7BOC - chains A and B; structure by X-ray diffraction, 2.55 A resolution.

# Chain A
Protein: Protein arginine N-methyltransferase 5
Organism: Homo sapiens
Notes: EC 2.1.1.320; fragment: TIM barrel domain
Reference sequence: O14744 (ANM5_HUMAN); residue numbers follow UniProt; this construct covers 1-292
Sequence (292 residues; each row starts with the number of its first residue):
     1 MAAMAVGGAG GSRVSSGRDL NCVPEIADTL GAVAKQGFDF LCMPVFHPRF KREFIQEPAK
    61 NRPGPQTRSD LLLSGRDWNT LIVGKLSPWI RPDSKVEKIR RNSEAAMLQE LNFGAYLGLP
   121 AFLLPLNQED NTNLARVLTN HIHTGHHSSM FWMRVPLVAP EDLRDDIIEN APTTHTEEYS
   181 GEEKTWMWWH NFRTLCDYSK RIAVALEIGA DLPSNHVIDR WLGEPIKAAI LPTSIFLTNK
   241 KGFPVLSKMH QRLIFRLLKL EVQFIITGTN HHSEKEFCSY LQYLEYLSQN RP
Not modelled in the structure: 1-40, 52-76, 165-178, 291-292
Swiss-Prot annotation at these positions:
  - modified residue: Ala2 (N-acetylalanine)
From the paper describing this entry:
  - conformationally variable residues (order/disorder transition): Arg52 to Arg76, Asp165 to Glu178

# Chain B
Protein: peptide
Sequence (15 residues; numbered 1 to 15; the number before each row is that of its first residue):
     1 SRVVPGQFDD ADSSD
Not modelled in the structure: 15

# How chain A and chain B interact
Pairs across the interface (25; chain A residue first):
  Leu237(A) with Ala11(B), hydrophobic; Ser13(B); Ser14(B)
  Thr238(A) with Ala11(B)
  Asn239(A) with Gly6(B); Gln7(B), hydrogen bond (side chain-backbone); Phe8(B); Asp9(B), hydrogen bond (side chain-backbone); Asp10(B); Ala11(B)
  Lys240(A) with Asp12(B)
  Lys241(A) with Val4(B); Pro5(B); Gly6(B)
  Phe243(A) with Gln7(B)
  Val245(A) with Asp9(B); Ala11(B)
  Lys248(A) with Asp10(B), salt bridge
  Gln251(A) with Asp10(B)
  Cys278(A) with Ser1(B)
  Gln282(A) with Ser1(B), hydrogen bond (side chain-backbone); Gln7(B), hydrogen bond; Phe8(B)
  Tyr283(A) with Phe8(B), hydrophobic
  Tyr286(A) with Phe8(B), hydrophobic
Also at the interface, not in a pair above, chain B (13 interface residues in all): Arg2
The authors on this interface:
  - interface residues, chain A: Asn239(A), Lys240(A), Lys248(A), Tyr283(A), Tyr286(A)

# Summary
Chain A and chain B each contribute 13 residues to their interface, with 4 hydrogen bonds and 1 salt bridge.
Among the polar pairs are Lys248(A)-Asp10(B), Asn239(A)-Gln7(B) and Asn239(A)-Asp9(B). From the paper:
interface residues Asn239(A), Lys240(A) and Lys248(A) among others; conformational variability at Arg52(A) and
Asp165(A).
Here chain A is Protein arginine N-methyltransferase 5 (Homo sapiens) and chain B is peptide. Entry 7BOC
(Crystal structure of the PRMT5 TIM barrel domain in complex with RioK1 peptide) was determined by X-ray
diffraction.
